2ZDA - chains L and H of the 3 polymer chains in the assembly; structure by X-ray diffraction, 1.73 A resolution.

[Chain L]
Protein: Thrombin Light Chain
Organism: Homo sapiens
Notes: EC 3.4.21.5
Reference sequence: P00734 (THRB_HUMAN); residues 1-14 here correspond to UniProt positions 336-349 (UniProt number = residue number + 335)
Sequence (36 residues; row label = number of the first residue in the row; a row labelled like 14A-14N holds insertion residues (14A, then the next letters in order)):
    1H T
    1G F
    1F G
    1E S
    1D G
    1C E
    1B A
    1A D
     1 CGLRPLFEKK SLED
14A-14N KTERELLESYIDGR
Unresolved in the structure: 1H, 1G, 1F, 1E, 1D, 14M-14N
Swiss-Prot annotation at these positions:
  - site: Arg14N (Cleavage)

[Chain H]
Protein: Thrombin Heavy Chain
Organism: Homo sapiens
Notes: EC 3.4.21.5
Reference sequence: P00734 (THRB_HUMAN); the construct lacks a stretch of the UniProt sequence and is renumbered around it, so the offset changes along the chain: 16-36 = UniProt 364-384; 37-60 = UniProt 386-409; 61-77 = UniProt 419-435; 78-97 = UniProt 437-456; 7 more segments
Sequence (259 residues; numbered 16 to 247 plus 28 insertion-coded residues; 1 number in that range is skipped by the numbering (no residue carries it; nothing is unmodelled there); the number before each row is that of its first residue; a row labelled like 60A-60I holds insertion residues (60A, then the next letters in order)):
    16 IVEGSDAEIG MSPWQVMLFR K
   36A S
    37 PQELLCGASL ISDRWVLTAA HCLL
60A-60I YPPWDKNFT
    61 ENDLLVRIGK HSRTRYE
   77A R
    78 NIEKISMLEK IYIHPRYNWR
   97A E
    98 NLDRDIALMK LKKPVAFSDY IHPVCLPDRE TA
129A-129C ASL
   130 LQAGYKGRVT GWGNLKETWT
149A-149E ANVGK
   150 GQPSVLQVVN LPIVERPVCK DSTRIRITDN MFCAG
  184A Y
   185 KP
186A-186D DEGK
   187 RGDACEGDSG GPFVMKSP
204A-204B FN
   205 NRWYQMGIVS WGE
   219 GCD
  221A R
   222 DGKYGFYTHV FRLKKWIQKV IDQFGE
Unresolved in the structure: 148-149, 149A-149E, 247
Swiss-Prot annotation at these positions:
  - region: Ala183 to Val200 (High affinity receptor-binding region which is also known as the TP508 peptide)
  - active site (Charge relay system): His57, Asp102, Ser195
  - glycosylation: Asn60G (N-linked (GlcNAc...) (complex) asparagine)
Disulfides: Cys42-Cys58, Cys168-Cys182, Cys191-Cys220
Ligand contacts: 32U (D-phenylalanyl-N-{4-[amino(iminio)methyl]benzyl}-L-prolinamide): His57, Tyr60A, Trp60D, Glu97A, Asn98, Leu99, Ile174, Asp189, Ala190, Cys191, Glu192, Ser195, Val213, Ser214, Trp215, Gly216, Glu217, Gly219, Cys220, Gly226

[How chain L and chain H interact]
Residue-residue contacts (65):
  Cys1(L) - Pro120(H)
  Cys1(L) - Val121(H)
  Cys1(L) - Cys122(H)  disulfide
  Cys1(L) - Arg206(H)  hydrogen bond (backbone-side chain)
  Asp1A(L) - His119(H)  salt bridge
  Asp1A(L) - Arg206(H)
  Ala1B(L) - Arg206(H)  hydrogen bond (backbone-side chain)
  Glu1C(L) - Ile47(H)
  Glu1C(L) - Ser48(H)
  Glu1C(L) - Asp49(H)  hydrogen bond (side chain-backbone)
  Glu1C(L) - Phe114(H)
  Glu1C(L) - Pro120(H)
  Gly2(L) - Trp29(H)
  Gly2(L) - Pro120(H)  hydrogen bond (backbone-backbone)
  Gly2(L) - Val121(H)
  Gly2(L) - Cys122(H)
  Gly2(L) - Arg206(H)
  Gly2(L) - Trp207(H)  hydrogen bond (backbone-backbone)
  Leu3(L) - His119(H)  hydrogen bond (backbone-side chain)
  Leu3(L) - Asn205(H)
  Leu3(L) - Arg206(H)
  Arg4(L) - Gly25(H)
  Arg4(L) - Met26(H)  hydrogen bond (side chain-backbone)
  Arg4(L) - Pro28(H)
  Arg4(L) - Trp29(H)
  Arg4(L) - Arg137(H)
  Arg4(L) - Trp207(H)
  Pro5(L) - Ser115(H)
  Pro5(L) - Asp116(H)
  Pro5(L) - His119(H)
  Leu6(L) - Ile24(H)
  Leu6(L) - Asp116(H)
  Phe7(L) - Glu23(H)
  Phe7(L) - Ile24(H)
  Phe7(L) - Gly25(H)
  Phe7(L) - Met26(H)  hydrophobic
  Glu8(L) - Lys202(H)  salt bridge
  Glu8(L) - Asn205(H)
  Glu8(L) - Trp207(H)  hydrogen bond
  Asp14(L) - Glu23(H)
  Asp14(L) - Met26(H)
  Asp14(L) - Arg137(H)  salt bridge
  Lys14A(L) - Glu23(H)  hydrogen bond (backbone-side chain)
  Thr14B(L) - Arg137(H)  hydrogen bond
  Thr14B(L) - Asn159(H)  hydrogen bond
  Glu14C(L) - Arg137(H)
  Glu14C(L) - Lys202(H)  salt bridge
  Glu14E(L) - Lys135(H)  salt bridge
  Glu14E(L) - Asn159(H)  hydrogen bond
  Glu14E(L) - Tyr184A(H)  hydrogen bond
  Glu14E(L) - Lys186D(H)  salt bridge
  Leu14F(L) - Lys135(H)
  Leu14F(L) - Gly136(H)
  Leu14F(L) - Asn159(H)
  Leu14F(L) - Trp207(H)  hydrophobic
  Leu14G(L) - Pro204(H)  hydrophobic
  Ser14I(L) - Gly133(H)
  Ser14I(L) - Tyr134(H)
  Ser14I(L) - Lys135(H)  hydrogen bond (side chain-backbone)
  Tyr14J(L) - Tyr134(H)  hydrophobic
  Tyr14J(L) - Lys135(H)  hydrogen bond (side chain-backbone)
  Tyr14J(L) - Met201(H)
  Tyr14J(L) - Lys202(H)
  Tyr14J(L) - Pro204(H)
  Ile14K(L) - Tyr134(H)  hydrogen bond (backbone-side chain)
Interface residues without a listed pair, chain H (31 interface residues in all): Tyr117
Inter-chain disulfides: Cys1(L)-Cys122(H)

[In short]
21 residues of chain L face 31 of chain H across their interface, with 1 disulfide bond, 16 hydrogen bonds and
6 salt bridges. Among the polar pairs are Asp1A(L)-His119(H), Glu8(L)-Lys202(H) and Glu14E(L)-Lys135(H). Bound
to chain H: compound 32U.
Chain L is Thrombin Light Chain and chain H is Thrombin Heavy Chain, both from Homo sapiens; the structure,
Exploring Thrombin S1 pocket, was determined by X-ray diffraction (same publication as 2ZC9, 2ZFP, 2ZGX, 2ZO3,
3DHK, 3DUX and 3F68).
